Entry 7UWA (electron microscopy, 4.30 A resolution (low resolution: residue-level contacts below are approximate; hydrogen-bond / salt-bridge calls are withheld)); this record covers chains M and N of the 31 polymer chains in the assembly.

# Chain M
Name: V-type proton ATPase subunit D
Organism: Citrus limon
UniProtKB: A0A067FFQ8 (A0A067FFQ8_CITSI); numbering as in UniProt (aligned over 1-259)
Chain sequence (259 residues; row label = number of the first residue in the row):
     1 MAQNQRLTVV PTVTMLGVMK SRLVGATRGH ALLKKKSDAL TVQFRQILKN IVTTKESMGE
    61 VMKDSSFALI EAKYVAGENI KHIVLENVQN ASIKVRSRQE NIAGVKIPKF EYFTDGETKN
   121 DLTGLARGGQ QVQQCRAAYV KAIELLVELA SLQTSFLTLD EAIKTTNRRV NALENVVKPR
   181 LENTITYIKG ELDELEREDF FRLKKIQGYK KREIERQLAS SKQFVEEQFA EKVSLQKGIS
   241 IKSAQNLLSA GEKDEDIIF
Not modelled in the structure: 1-8, 222-259

# Chain N
Name: V-type proton ATPase subunit F
Organism: Citrus limon
UniProtKB: A0A067E4V9 (A0A067E4V9_CITSI); numbering as in UniProt (aligned over 1-130)
Chain sequence (130 residues; row label = number of the first residue in the row):
     1 MAGRAQIPTK SSALIAMIAD EDTVTGFLLA GVGNVDLRRK TNYLIVDSKT TVKAIEDAFK
    61 EFTTKEDIAI VLISQYVANM IRFLVDSYNK PIPAILEIPS KDHPYDPAHD SVLSRVKNLF
   121 SAESVASGRR
Not modelled in the structure: 1-11, 119-130

# Chain M / chain N interface
Pairs across the interface (25; chain M residue first):
  Met-62(M) / Ser-100(N)
  Met-62(M) / Lys-101(N)
  Glu-86(M) / Thr-25(N)
  Asn-87(M) / Gly-26(N)
  Val-88(M) / Thr-25(N)
  Val-88(M) / Gly-26(N)
  Val-88(M) / Leu-29(N)
  Val-88(M) / Ala-30(N)
  Gln-89(M) / Ala-30(N)
  Asn-90(M) / Ala-30(N)
  Ala-91(M) / Phe-27(N)
  Ser-92(M) / Val-32(N)
  Ile-93(M) / Leu-28(N)
  Ile-93(M) / Gly-33(N)
  Ile-93(M) / Val-35(N)
  Ile-93(M) / Asp-36(N)
  Lys-94(M) / Ser-12(N)
  Val-95(M) / Ser-12(N)
  Val-95(M) / Ala-13(N)
  Arg-96(M) / Ser-12(N)
  Ser-97(M) / Ser-12(N)
  Leu-122(M) / Ala-30(N)
  Leu-122(M) / Gly-31(N)
  Ala-150(M) / Pro-91(N)
  Gln-153(M) / Pro-91(N)
Also at the interface, not in a pair above, chain M (23 interface residues in all): Ser-65, Leu-85, Pro-108, Asn-120, Asp-121, Cys-135, Leu-149
Also at the interface, not in a pair above, chain N (19 interface residues in all): Thr-23, Ile-92, Pro-99

# Summary
23 residues of chain M face 19 of chain N across their interface.
Here chain M is V-type proton ATPase subunit D and chain N is V-type proton ATPase subunit F, both from Citrus
limon. Entry 7UWA (Citrus V-ATPase State 1, H in contact with subunits AB) was determined by electron
microscopy together with 7UW9, 7UWB, 7UWC and 7UWD from the same study.
